4CGN - chain A; structure by X-ray diffraction, 1.69 A resolution.

[Chain A]
Protein: Glycylpeptide N-tetradecanoyltransferase
Organism: Leishmania major
Notes: EC 2.3.1.97
UniProt: Q4Q5S8 (Q4Q5S8_LEIMA); residues 11-421 here = UniProt positions 11-421
Amino-acid sequence (411 residues; each row starts with the number of its first residue):
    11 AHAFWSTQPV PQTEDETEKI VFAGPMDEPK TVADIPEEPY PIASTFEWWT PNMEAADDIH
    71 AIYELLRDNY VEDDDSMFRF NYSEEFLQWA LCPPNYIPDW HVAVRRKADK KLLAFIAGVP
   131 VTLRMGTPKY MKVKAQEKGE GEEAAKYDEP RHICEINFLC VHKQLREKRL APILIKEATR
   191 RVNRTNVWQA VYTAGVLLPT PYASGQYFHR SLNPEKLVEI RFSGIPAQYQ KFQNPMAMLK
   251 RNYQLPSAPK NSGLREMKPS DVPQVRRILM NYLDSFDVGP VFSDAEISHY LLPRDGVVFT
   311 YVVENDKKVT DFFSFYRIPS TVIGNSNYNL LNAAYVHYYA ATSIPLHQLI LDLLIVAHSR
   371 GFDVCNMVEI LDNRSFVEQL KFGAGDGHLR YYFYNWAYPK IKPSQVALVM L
Metal / ion sites: Mg2+: Leu175 (together with tetradecanoyl-coa)
Ligand contacts:
  - 7AH (2-(4-fluorophenyl)-N-(3-piperidin-4-yl-1H-indol-5-yl)ethanamide): Val81, Glu82, Asp83, Phe88, Arg89, Phe90, Tyr92, Asn167, Thr203, Tyr217, His219, Tyr326, Ser330, Tyr345, Asn376, Met377, Val378, Leu399, Met420, Leu421
  - tetradecanoyl-coa (MYA): Ala11, His12, Ala13, Phe14, Trp15, Asn79, Tyr80, Val81, Ile126, Ile166, Asn167, Phe168, Leu169, Cys170, Val171, Leu175, Arg176, Glu177, Lys178, Arg179, Leu180, Ala181, Pro182, Ile185, Thr189, Val192, Asn193, Val197, Trp198, Gln199, Ala200, Tyr202, Thr203, Ala204, Val206, Leu208, Tyr404
From the paper describing this entry:
  - conformationally variable residues (order/disorder transition): Glu82 to Asp85
  - binding site for 7AH: Tyr80, Phe90, Tyr92, Asn167, Thr203, Tyr217, Tyr345, Asn376, Leu421
  - contacts within the chain: His219-Asn376 (hydrogen bond)
  - catalytic residues: Leu421 (citing earlier work)
  - specificity-determining residues: Tyr217 (proposed by the authors, not directly observed)

[Overview]
Ligands of chain A: compound 7AH and tetradecanoyl-coa. From the paper: the catalytic residue Leu421; a
binding site for 7AH at Tyr80, Phe90 and Tyr92 among others.
Chain A is Glycylpeptide N-tetradecanoyltransferase (Leishmania major); the structure, Leishmania major
N-myristoyltransferase in complex with a piperidinylindole inhibitor, was determined by X-ray diffraction
(same publication as 4CGL, 4CGM, 4CGO and 4CGP).
